Entry 1TBA (solution NMR); this record covers chains A and B.

== Chain A ==
Protein: Transcription initiation factor iid 230K chain
Organism: Drosophila melanogaster
UniProtKB: P51123 (TAF1_DROME); residues 11-77 here = UniProt positions 11-77
Sequence (67 residues; numbered 11 to 77; the number before each row is that of its first residue):
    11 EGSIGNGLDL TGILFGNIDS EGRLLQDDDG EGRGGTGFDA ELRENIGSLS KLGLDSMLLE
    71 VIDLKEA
What the authors report for this chain:
  - contacts within the chain: L20-I72, T21-L64 (hydrophobic contact), G22-I56 (hydrophobic contact), L24-L68, L24-L64, G22-I28 (hydrophobic contact), I23-I28 (hydrophobic contact)

== Chain B ==
Protein: Transcription initiation factor tfiid
Organism: Saccharomyces cerevisiae
Notes: fragment: core domain residues 60-249
UniProtKB: P13393 (TBP_YEAST); residues 61-240 here correspond to UniProt positions 60-239 (UniProt number = residue number - 1)
Sequence (180 residues; each row starts with the number of its first residue):
    61 SGIVPTLQNI VATVTLGCRL DLKTVALHAR NAEYNPKRFA AVIMRIREPK TTALIFASGK
   121 MVVTGAKSED DSKLASRKYA RIIQKIGFAA KFTDFKIQNI VGSCDVKFPI RLEGLAFSHG
   181 TFSSYEPELF PGLIYRMVKP KIVLLIFVSG KIVLTGAKQR EEIYQAFEAI YPVLSEFRKM
What the authors report for this chain:
  - mutagenesis - L114K: abolished binding to Transcription initiation factor iid 230K chain (chain A) (citing earlier work)
  - mutagenesis - F99K, I103K, F116K, V122K, F207K: decreased binding to Transcription initiation factor iid 230K chain (chain A) (citing earlier work)
  - mutagenesis - L114A: unchanged binding to Transcription initiation factor iid 230K chain (chain A) (citing earlier work)

== Chain A / chain B interface ==
Residue-residue contacts (60):
  L18(A) - R98(B)
  L18(A) - F99(B)
  L20(A) - L114(B)
  I23(A) - V71(B)
  I23(A) - L114(B)
  I23(A) - T124(B)
  L24(A) - N159(B)
  L24(A) - V161(B)
  L24(A) - T215(B)
  F25(A) - V161(B)
  F25(A) - L205(B)
  F25(A) - V213(B)
  N27(A) - N69(B)
  N27(A) - T112(B)
  N27(A) - T124(B)
  N27(A) - G125(B)
  I28(A) - T112(B)
  I28(A) - T124(B)
  D29(A) - T112(B)
  S30(A) - R98(B)
  S30(A) - F99(B)
  S30(A) - I103(B)
  E31(A) - N95(B)
  E31(A) - R98(B)
  L35(A) - T112(B)
  D37(A) - N69(B)
  D37(A) - K110(B)
  D37(A) - G125(B)
  F48(A) - S163(B)
  F48(A) - V213(B)
  E51(A) - F207(B)
  L52(A) - F190(B)
  L52(A) - F207(B)
  N55(A) - L189(B)
  N55(A) - F190(B)
  N55(A) - P191(B)
  S58(A) - L189(B)
  L59(A) - F190(B)
  K61(A) - L189(B)
  L62(A) - I194(B)
  L62(A) - R196(B)
  G63(A) - R196(B)
  L64(A) - V203(B)
  M67(A) - N159(B)
  M67(A) - V203(B)
  M67(A) - T215(B)
  M67(A) - G216(B)
  E70(A) - K201(B)
  V71(A) - V71(B)
  V71(A) - L114(B)
  V71(A) - V122(B)
  I72(A) - F99(B)
  I72(A) - L114(B)
  I72(A) - F116(B)
  D73(A) - F116(B)
  D73(A) - K120(B)
  L74(A) - F99(B)
  L74(A) - A100(B)
  L74(A) - A101(B)
  L74(A) - F116(B)
Also at the interface, not in a pair above, chain A (31 interface residues in all): G17, D19, G26
Also at the interface, not in a pair above, chain B (37 interface residues in all): E93, R105, P109, T111, S184, E186
Interface features reported in the paper:
  - pairs named by the authors: D29(A)-R105(B), D29(A)-T112(B) (hydrogen bond), E31(A)-R98(B), E51(A)-F207(B), L52(A)-F207(B), L59(A)-F190(B), K61(A)-E186(B), L64(A)-V203(B) (hydrophobic contact), M67(A)-V203(B) (hydrophobic contact), D73(A)-K120(B)
  - interface residues, chain A: L18(A), L20(A), I23(A), L24(A), F25(A), I28(A), L52(A), L59(A), L64(A), V71(A), I72(A), L74(A)
  - interface residues, chain B: F99(B), I103(B), T112(B), L114(B), F116(B), V122(B), T124(B), V161(B), I194(B), L205(B), V213(B), T215(B)

== Summary ==
31 residues of chain A face 37 of chain B across their interface. The authors report contacts between D29(A)
and R105(B), E31(A) and R98(B) and E51(A) and F207(B) among others; a hydrogen bond between D29(A) and
T112(B); hydrophobic contacts between L64(A) and V203(B) and M67(A) and V203(B). The paper reports that F99K,
I103K and F116K of chain B, among others, reduce binding to Transcription initiation factor iid 230K chain
(chain A); interface residues L18(A), L20(A) and F99(B) among others; 7 substitutions were tested in all.
Here chain A is Transcription initiation factor iid 230K chain (Drosophila melanogaster) and chain B is
Transcription initiation factor tfiid (Saccharomyces cerevisiae). Entry 1TBA (Solution structure of a
tbp-TAFII230 complex: protein mimicry of the minor groove surface of the tata ...) was determined by solution
NMR.
